Entry 7QF8 (X-ray diffraction, 2.01 A resolution); this record covers chain A.

# Chain A
Name: GMC oxidoreductase family protein
From: Pseudarthrobacter siccitolerans
UniProtKB: A0A024H8G7 (A0A024H8G7_9MICC); residue numbers follow UniProt; this construct covers 1-519
Amino-acid sequence (519 residues; each row starts with the number of its first residue):
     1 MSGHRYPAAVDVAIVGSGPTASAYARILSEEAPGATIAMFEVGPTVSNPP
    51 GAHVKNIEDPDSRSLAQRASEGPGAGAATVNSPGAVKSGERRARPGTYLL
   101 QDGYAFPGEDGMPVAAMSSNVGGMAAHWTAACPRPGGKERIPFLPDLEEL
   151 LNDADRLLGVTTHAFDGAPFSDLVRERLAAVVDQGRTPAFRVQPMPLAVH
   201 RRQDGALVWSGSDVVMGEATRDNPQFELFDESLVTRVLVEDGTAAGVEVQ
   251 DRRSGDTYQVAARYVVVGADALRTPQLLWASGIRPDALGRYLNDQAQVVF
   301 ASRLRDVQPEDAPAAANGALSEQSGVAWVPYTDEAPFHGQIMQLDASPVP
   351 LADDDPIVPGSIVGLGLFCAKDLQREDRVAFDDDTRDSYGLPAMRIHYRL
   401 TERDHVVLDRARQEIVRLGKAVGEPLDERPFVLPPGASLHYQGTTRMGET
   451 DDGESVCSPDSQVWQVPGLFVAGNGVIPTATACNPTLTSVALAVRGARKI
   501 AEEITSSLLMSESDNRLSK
Not modelled in the structure: 1-4, 202-204, 309-318, 512-519
Ligand contacts: FAD (flavin-adenine dinucleotide): Val-15, Gly-16, Ser-17, Gly-18, Pro-19, Thr-20, Ala-21, Phe-40, Glu-41, Val-42, Gly-43, Arg-94, Thr-97, Ser-118, Ser-119, Asn-120, Gly-122, Gly-123, Met-124, Ala-125, His-127, Trp-128, Thr-129, Ala-130, Ala-131, Ser-232, Leu-233, Val-234, Gly-268, Ala-269, Asp-270, Arg-273, Pro-348, Leu-391, Leu-439, His-440, Ala-472, Gly-473, Asn-474, Asn-484, Pro-485, Thr-486
Reported in the primary citation:
  - contacts within the chain: Asn-120/His-127 (hydrogen bond), Thr-129/Pro-348 (hydrogen bond)
  - mutagenesis - N120V, A125S/A126T: decreased binding to flavin-adenine dinucleotide
  - mutagenesis - H440A, N484A: abolished catalytic activity
  - catalytic residues: His-440, Asn-484 (proposed by the authors, not directly observed)
  - binding site for flavin-adenine dinucleotide: Thr-129

# Summary
Bound to chain A: flavin-adenine dinucleotide. The paper reports catalytic residues His-440 and Asn-484; N120V
and A125S/A126T reduce binding to flavin-adenine dinucleotide; 4 substitutions were tested in all.
Chain A is GMC oxidoreductase family protein (Pseudarthrobacter siccitolerans); the structure, Crystal
structure of a bacterial pyranose 2-oxidase from Pseudoarthrobacter siccitolerans, was determined by X-ray
diffraction, deposited together with 7QVA and 7QFD.
